PDB entry 1T7A | X-ray diffraction, 1.50 A resolution | chain A

Chain A:
Molecule: Alpha-like neurotoxin BmK-I
From: Mesobuthus martensii
UniProtKB: P45697 (SCX1_MESMA); residues 3-66 here correspond to UniProt positions 20-83 (UniProt number = residue number + 17)
Sequence (66 residues; numbered 1 to 66; the number before each row is that of its first residue):
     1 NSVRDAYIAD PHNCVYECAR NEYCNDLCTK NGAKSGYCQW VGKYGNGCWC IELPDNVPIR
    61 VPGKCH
Sequence notes: cloning artifact (1-2); engineered mutation D10 (Lys27 in P45697)
Disulfide bonds: C14-C65, C18-C38, C24-C48, C28-C50

Summary:
Chain A is Alpha-like neurotoxin BmK-I (Mesobuthus martensii); the structure, Crystal structure of mutant
Lys8Asp of scorpion alpha-like neurotoxin BmK M1 from Buthus martensii Karsch, was determined by X-ray
diffraction (same publication as 1T7B and 1T7E).
